PDB entry 8QW6 | X-ray diffraction, 2.20 A resolution | chains F and E of the 4 polymer chains in the assembly

[Chain F]
Protein: von Hippel-Lindau disease tumor suppressor
From: Homo sapiens
Notes: engineered mutation(s): Delta 1-53
UniProtKB: P40337 (VHL_HUMAN); residues 54-213 here = UniProt positions 54-213
Sequence (162 residues; numbered 52 to 213; the number before each row is that of its first residue):
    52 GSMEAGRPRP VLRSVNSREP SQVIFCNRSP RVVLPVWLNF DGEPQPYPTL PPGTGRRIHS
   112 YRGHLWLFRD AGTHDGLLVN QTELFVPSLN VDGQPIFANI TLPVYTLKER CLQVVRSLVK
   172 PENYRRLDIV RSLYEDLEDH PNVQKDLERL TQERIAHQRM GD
Not modelled in the structure: 52-60, 205-213
Differences from the reference sequence: expression tag (52-53)
UniProt features mapped onto this chain:
  - region: Thr-157 to Val-166 (Interaction with Elongin BC complex)
  - natural variant: Leu-63 (L63P: In PCC), Arg-64 (R64P: In PCC), Ser-65 (S65A: In PCC; S65L: In VHLD; S65W: In VHLD), Val-66 to Gln-73 (deletion: In VHLD), Ser-68 (S68W: In PCC and VHLD), Glu-70 (E70K: In VHLD), Val-74 (V74G: In VHLD), Ile-75 (deletion: In VHLD), Phe-76 (F76I: In VHLD; F76L: In VHLD; F76S: In VHLD; deletion: In VHLD), Asn-78 (N78H: In VHLD; N78S: In VHLD; N78T: In VHLD), Arg-79 (R79P: In VHLD), Ser-80 (S80I: In VHLD; S80N: In PCC and VHLD; S80R: In VHLD), 64 further natural variant entries in UniProt
  - mutagenesis: Tyr-98 (Y98N: No interaction with HIF1A. No HIF1A degradation)
Residues lining bound ligands: X4R ((2S,4R)-1-[(2S)-2-[6-[(3S)-4-[4-[5-[(4S)-2-azanyl-3-cyano-4-methyl-6,7-dihydro-5H-1-benzothiophen-4-yl]-1,2,4-oxadiazol-3-yl]pyrimidin-2-yl]-3-methyl-1,4-diazepan-1-yl]hexanoylamino]-3,3-dimethyl-butanoyl]-N-[[4-(4-methyl-1,3-thiazol-5-yl)phenyl]methyl]-4-oxidanyl-pyrrolidine-2-carboxamide): Asn-67, Arg-69, Phe-76, Pro-86, Trp-88, Phe-91, Tyr-98, Pro-99, Leu-101, Arg-107, Ile-109, His-110, Ser-111, Tyr-112, His-115, Trp-117
Reported in the primary citation:
  - binding site for X4R: Tyr-112

[Chain E]
Protein: GTPase KRas
From: Homo sapiens
Notes: EC 3.6.5.2
UniProtKB: P01116 (RASK_HUMAN), isoform P01116-2; residues 1-169 here = UniProt positions 1-169
Sequence (170 residues; numbered 0 to 169; the number before each row is that of its first residue; numbering starts at 0):
     0 GMTEYKLVVV GAVGVGKSAL TIQLIQNHFV DEYDPTIEDS YRKQVVIDGE TCLLDILDTA
    60 GQEEYSAMRD QYMRTGEGFL CVFAINNTKS FEDIHHYREQ IKRVKDSEDV PMVLVGNKSD
   120 LPSRTVDTKQ AQDLARSYGI PFIETSAKTR QGVDDAFYTL VREIRKHKEK
Not modelled in the structure: 0-2, 119-120, 128-129, 149-153, 167-169
Differences from the reference sequence: expression tag (0); engineered mutation Val-12 (Gly in P01116), Ser-118 (Cys in P01116)
UniProt features mapped onto this chain:
  - motif: Tyr-32 to Tyr-40 (Effector region)
  - binding site (GTP): Gly-10, Ala-11, Gly-13 to Ala-18, Val-29 to Thr-35, Ala-59, Gly-60, Asn-116, Lys-117, Asp-119
  - modified residue: Met-1 (N-acetylmethionine), Thr-2 (N-acetylthreonine), Lys-104 (N6-acetyllysine)
  - glycosylation: Thr-35 (Microbial infection: O-linked (Glc) threonine)
  - natural variant: Lys-5 (K5E: In NS3; K5N: In GASC), Gly-10 (G10GG: In AML), Val-12 (G12V: In GASC; this construct carries the variant), Gly-13 (G13D: In GASC, JMML and OES; G13R: In pylocytic astrocytoma), Val-14 (V14I: In NS3), Leu-19 (L19F: In OES), Gln-22 (Q22E: In CFC2; Q22R: In NS3), Pro-34 (P34L: In NS3; P34Q: In NS3; P34R: In CFC2), Ile-36 (I36M: In NS3), Thr-58 (T58I: In NS3), Ala-59 (A59T: In GASC), Gly-60 (G60R: In CFC2; G60S: In NS3), 8 further natural variant entries in UniProt
  - mutagenesis: Asp-38 (D38A: Decreased interaction with MAPKAP1/SIN1), Tyr-40 (Y40A: Decreased interaction with MAPKAP1/SIN1), Gln-61 (Q61L: Promotes GTP binding)
Ion coordination: Mg2+: Ser-17, Asp-33
Residues lining bound ligands:
  - GDP (guanosine-5'-diphosphate): Ala-11, Val-12, Gly-13, Val-14, Gly-15, Lys-16, Ser-17, Ala-18, Val-29, Asp-30, Tyr-32, Pro-34, Asn-116, Lys-117, Ser-145, Ala-146, Lys-147
  - X4R ((2S,4R)-1-[(2S)-2-[6-[(3S)-4-[4-[5-[(4S)-2-azanyl-3-cyano-4-methyl-6,7-dihydro-5H-1-benzothiophen-4-yl]-1,2,4-oxadiazol-3-yl]pyrimidin-2-yl]-3-methyl-1,4-diazepan-1-yl]hexanoylamino]-3,3-dimethyl-butanoyl]-N-[[4-(4-methyl-1,3-thiazol-5-yl)phenyl]methyl]-4-oxidanyl-pyrrolidine-2-carboxamide): Val-9, Glu-62, Glu-63, Tyr-64, Arg-68, Asp-69, Met-72, Phe-78, Asp-92, His-95, Tyr-96, Glu-98, Gln-99, Ile-100, Arg-102, Val-103, Glu-107

[Chain F / chain E interface]
Pairs across the interface (7):
  Gln-73(F) / His-94(E)
  Tyr-98(F) / Arg-102(E)
  Pro-99(F) / Asp-105(E)
  Arg-107(F) / Glu-107(E)
  His-110(F) / His-94(E)  hydrogen bond
  His-110(F) / His-95(E)
  Tyr-112(F) / His-95(E)  hydrogen bond
Interface residues without a listed pair, chain F (9 interface residues in all): Arg-69, Arg-108, Ile-109
Interface residues without a listed pair, chain E (9 interface residues in all): Glu-62, Glu-98, Lys-101, Ser-106

[Summary]
Chain F and chain E each contribute 9 residues to their interface, with 2 hydrogen bonds. Among the polar
pairs are His-110(F)/His-94(E) and Tyr-112(F)/His-95(E). Compound X4R is bound between chain F and chain E.
Chain E binds GDP. The paper reports a binding site for X4R at Tyr-112(F).
Here chain F is von Hippel-Lindau disease tumor suppressor and chain E is GTPase KRas, both from Homo sapiens.
Entry 8QW6 (Crystal Structure of compound 3 in complex with KRAS G12V C118S GDP and pVHL:ElonginC:ElonginB)
was determined by X-ray diffraction, deposited together with 8QUG, 8QVU and 8QW7.
